6PWX - chains K and O of the 11 polymer chains in the assembly; structure by electron microscopy, 4.20 A resolution (low resolution: residue-level contacts below are approximate; hydrogen-bond / salt-bridge calls are withheld).

# Chain K
Molecule: Histone H3.2
Source organism: Xenopus laevis
UniProt: P84233 (H32_XENLA); residues 0-135 here correspond to UniProt positions 1-136 (UniProt number = residue number + 1)
Chain sequence (136 residues; each row starts with the number of its first residue; numbering starts at 0):
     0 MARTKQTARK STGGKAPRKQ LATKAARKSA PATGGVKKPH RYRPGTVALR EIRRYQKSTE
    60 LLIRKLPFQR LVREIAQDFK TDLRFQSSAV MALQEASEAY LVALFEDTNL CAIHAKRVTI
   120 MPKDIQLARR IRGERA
Unresolved in the structure: 0-36, 135
Sequence notes: engineered mutation Ala102 (Gly103 in P84233)
Curated features (UniProtKB/Swiss-Prot):
  - modified residue: Arg2 (Asymmetric dimethylarginine), Thr3 (Phosphothreonine), Lys4 (Allysine), Gln5 (5-glutamyl dopamine), Thr6 (Phosphothreonine), Arg8 (Citrulline), Lys9 (N6,N6,N6-trimethyllysine), Ser10 (ADP-ribosylserine), Thr11 (Phosphothreonine), Lys14 (N6-(2-hydroxyisobutyryl)lysine), Arg17 (Asymmetric dimethylarginine), Lys18 (N6-(2-hydroxyisobutyryl)lysine), Lys23 (N6-(2-hydroxyisobutyryl)lysine), Arg26 (Citrulline), Lys27 (N6,N6,N6-trimethyllysine), Ser28 (ADP-ribosylserine), Lys36 (N6,N6,N6-trimethyllysine), Lys37 (N6-methyllysine), Tyr41 (Phosphotyrosine), Lys56 (N6,N6,N6-trimethyllysine) and 8 more in UniProt
  - lipidation: Cys110 (S-palmitoyl cysteine)

# Chain O
Molecule: 147-nt DNA strand
Sequence (147 nucleotides; each row starts with the number of its first residue):
     1 ATCGAGAATC CCGGTGCCGA GGCCGCTCAA TTGGTCGTAG ACAGCTCTAG CACCGCTTAA
    61 ACGCACGTAC GCGCTGTCCC CCGCGTTTTA ACCGCCAAGG GGATTACTCC CTAGTCTCCA
   121 GGCACGTGTC AGATATATAC ATCCGAT
Unresolved in the structure: 1

# Chain K / chain O interface
Pairs across the interface (26; chain K residue first):
  His39(K) - DC144(O)
  Arg40(K) - DG145(O)
  Tyr41(K) - DC143(O)
  Tyr41(K) - DC144(O)
  Arg42(K) - DA69(O)
  Arg42(K) - DC144(O)
  Arg42(K) - DG145(O)
  Pro43(K) - DA69(O)
  Thr45(K) - DC144(O)
  Arg63(K) - DA60(O)
  Arg63(K) - DA61(O)
  Arg72(K) - DC51(O)
  Arg83(K) - DG50(O)
  Arg83(K) - DC51(O)
  Phe84(K) - DG50(O)
  Phe84(K) - DC51(O)
  Gln85(K) - DG50(O)
  Ser86(K) - DG50(O)
  Lys115(K) - DG71(O)
  Arg116(K) - DG71(O)
  Arg116(K) - DC72(O)
  Val117(K) - DC70(O)
  Val117(K) - DG71(O)
  Thr118(K) - DC70(O)
  Thr118(K) - DG71(O)
  Met120(K) - DC72(O)
Other interface residues (no listed pair), chain K (18 interface residues in all): Lys122
Other interface residues (no listed pair), chain O (12 interface residues in all): DA52

# In short
Chain K and chain O form an interface of 18 and 12 residues respectively.
Here chain K is Histone H3.2 (Xenopus laevis) and chain O is a 147-nt DNA strand. Entry 6PWX (Cryo-EM
structure of RbBP5 bound to the nucleosome) was determined by electron microscopy.
